PDB entry 9LJT | X-ray diffraction, 3.46 A resolution | chains A and T

== Chain A ==
Name: RNA-directed RNA polymerase
Organism: Hepatitis C virus JFH-1
Notes: EC 2.7.7.48
Reference sequence: Q99IB8 (POLG_HCVJF); residues 1-553 here correspond to UniProt positions 2443-2995 (UniProt number = residue number + 2442)
Chain sequence (554 residues; numbered 0 to 553; the number before each row is that of its first residue; numbering starts at 0):
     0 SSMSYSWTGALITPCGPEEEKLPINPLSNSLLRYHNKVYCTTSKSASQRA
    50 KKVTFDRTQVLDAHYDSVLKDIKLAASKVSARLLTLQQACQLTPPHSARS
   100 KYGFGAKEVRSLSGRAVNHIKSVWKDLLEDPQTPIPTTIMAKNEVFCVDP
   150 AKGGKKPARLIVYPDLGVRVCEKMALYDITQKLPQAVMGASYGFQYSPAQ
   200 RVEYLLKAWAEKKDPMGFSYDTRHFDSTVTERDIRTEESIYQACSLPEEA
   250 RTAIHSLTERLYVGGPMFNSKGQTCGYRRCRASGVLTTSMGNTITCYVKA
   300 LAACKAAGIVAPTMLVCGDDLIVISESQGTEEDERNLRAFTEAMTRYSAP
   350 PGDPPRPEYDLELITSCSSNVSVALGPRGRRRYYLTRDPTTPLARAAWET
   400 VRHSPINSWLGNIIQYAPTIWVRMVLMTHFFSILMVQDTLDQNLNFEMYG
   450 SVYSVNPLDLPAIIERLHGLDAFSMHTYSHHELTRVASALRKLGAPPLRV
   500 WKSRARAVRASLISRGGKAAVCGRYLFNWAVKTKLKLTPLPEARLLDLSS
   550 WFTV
Differences from the reference sequence: expression tag (0); engineered mutation Gly-15 (Ser2457 in Q99IB8), Gln-86 (Glu2528 in Q99IB8), Gln-87 (Glu2529 in Q99IB8), His-223 (Cys2665 in Q99IB8), Ile-321 (Val2763 in Q99IB8)
UniProt features mapped onto this chain:
  - binding site (Mg(2+)): Asp-220, Asp-318, Asp-319
Bound ions: Mn2+ site 1: Asp-220, Asp-318, Asp-319 (together with CDP); Mn2+ site 2: Asp-220, Thr-221, Asp-318 (together with CDP)
Small-molecule neighbours:
  - CDP (cytidine-5'-diphosphate): Arg-48, Lys-141, Glu-143, Arg-158, Asp-220, Thr-221, Arg-222, His-223, Phe-224, Asp-225, Ser-282, Thr-287, Asn-291, Asp-318, Asp-319
  - FAD (flavin-adenine dinucleotide): Lys-141, Phe-193, Ser-288, Cys-316, Gly-317, Asp-318, Asp-319, Cys-366, Ser-367, Arg-386, Tyr-415, Met-447, Tyr-448, Gly-449

== Chain T ==
Molecule: 3-nt RNA strand
Sequence (3 nucleotides; each row starts with the number of its first residue):
     2 UGU

== Chain A / chain T interface ==
Contacting residue pairs (21):
  Cys-14(A) / U2(T)  base contact
  Gly-15(A) / U2(T)  base contact
  Pro-93(A) / U4(T)  phosphate contact
  Ser-96(A) / G3(T)  phosphate contact
  Ser-96(A) / U4(T)  hydrogen bond to the phosphate
  Ala-97(A) / U2(T)  phosphate contact
  Ala-97(A) / G3(T)  hydrogen bond to the phosphate
  Arg-98(A) / U2(T)  base contact
  Met-139(A) / U2(T)  sugar contact
  Lys-141(A) / G3(T)  hydrogen bond to the base
  Ile-160(A) / G3(T)  base contact
  Tyr-162(A) / U2(T)  hydrogen bond to the sugar
  Tyr-162(A) / G3(T)  sugar contact
  Arg-168(A) / G3(T)  hydrogen bond to the phosphate
  Arg-168(A) / U4(T)  salt bridge to the phosphate
  Ser-282(A) / G3(T)  base contact
  Gly-283(A) / G3(T)  hydrogen bond to the sugar
  Gly-283(A) / U4(T)  sugar contact
  Val-284(A) / U4(T)  sugar contact
  Leu-285(A) / U4(T)  sugar contact
  Thr-287(A) / G3(T)  base contact
Also at the interface, not in a pair above, chain A (18 interface residues in all): His-95, Lys-172

== Summary ==
18 residues of chain A face 3 of chain T across their interface, with 6 hydrogen bonds and 1 salt bridge.
Polar contacts include Lys-141(A)/G3(T), Tyr-162(A)/U2(T) and Gly-283(A)/G3(T). Bound to chain A: CDP and
flavin-adenine dinucleotide. From UniProt: 3 Mg2+-binding residues on chain A.
Here chain A is RNA-directed RNA polymerase (Hepatitis C virus JFH-1) and chain T is a 3-nt RNA strand. Entry
9LJT (Structural insights into the polymerase catalyzed FAD-capping of hepatitis C viral RNA) was determined
by X-ray diffraction together with 9LJR, 9LJS, 9LJU, 9LJV and 9LJW from the same study.
